PDB entry 8H9L | electron microscopy, 2.61 A resolution | chains A and G of the 9 polymer chains in the assembly

# Chain A
Protein: ATP synthase subunit alpha, mitochondrial
From: Homo sapiens
UniProtKB: P25705 (ATPA_HUMAN); residues 1-510 here correspond to UniProt positions 44-553 (UniProt number = residue number + 43)
Sequence (510 residues; row label = number of the first residue in the row):
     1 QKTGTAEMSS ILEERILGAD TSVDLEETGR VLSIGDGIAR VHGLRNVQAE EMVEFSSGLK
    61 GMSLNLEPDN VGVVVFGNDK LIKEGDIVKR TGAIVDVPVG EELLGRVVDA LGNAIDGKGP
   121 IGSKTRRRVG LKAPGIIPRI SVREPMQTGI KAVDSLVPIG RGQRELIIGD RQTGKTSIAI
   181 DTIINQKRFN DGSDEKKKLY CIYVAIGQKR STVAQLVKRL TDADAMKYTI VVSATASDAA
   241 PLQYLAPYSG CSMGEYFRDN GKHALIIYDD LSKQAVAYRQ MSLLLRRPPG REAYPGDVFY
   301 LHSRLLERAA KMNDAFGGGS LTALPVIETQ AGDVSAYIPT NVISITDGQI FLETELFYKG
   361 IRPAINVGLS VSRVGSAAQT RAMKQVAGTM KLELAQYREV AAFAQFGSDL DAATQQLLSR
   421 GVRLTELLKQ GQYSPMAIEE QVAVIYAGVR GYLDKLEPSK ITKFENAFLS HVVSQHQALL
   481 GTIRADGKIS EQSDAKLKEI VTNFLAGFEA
Disordered / not traced: 1-23, 510
Bound ions: Mg2+: T176 (together with ATP)
Residues lining bound ligands: ATP (adenosine-5'-triphosphate): D170, R171, Q172, T173, G174, K175, T176, S177, E328, F357, R362, P363, Q430, G431, Q432

# Chain G
Protein: ATP synthase subunit gamma, mitochondrial
From: Homo sapiens
UniProtKB: P36542 (ATPG_HUMAN); residues 1-273 here correspond to UniProt positions 26-298 (UniProt number = residue number + 25)
Sequence (273 residues; numbered 1 to 273; the number before each row is that of its first residue):
     1 ATLKDITRRL KSIKNIQKIT KSMKMVAAAK YARAERELKP ARIYGLGSLA LYEKADIKGP
    61 EDKKKHLLIG VSSDRGLCGA IHSSIAKQMK SEVATLTAAG KEVMLVGIGD KIRGILYRTH
   121 SDQFLVAFKE VGRKPPTFGD ASVIALELLN SGYEFDEGSI IFNKFRSVIS YKTEEKPIFS
   181 LNTVASADSM SIYDDIDADV LQNYQEYNLA NIIYYSLKES TTSEQSARMT AMDNASKNAS
   241 EMIDKLTLTF NRTRQAVITK ELIEIISGAA ALD
Disordered / not traced: 1, 33-222, 273

# Interface between chain A and chain G
Pairs across the interface (11; chain A residue first):
  R286(A) - L272(G)
  P289(A) - I265(G)  hydrophobic
  G290(A) - L262(G)
  R291(A) - I258(G)
  R291(A) - L262(G)
  A293(A) - I265(G)
  F403(A) - S22(G)
  F406(A) - S22(G)
  F406(A) - V26(G)  hydrophobic
  D409(A) - A29(G)
  L410(A) - V26(G)  hydrophobic
Interface residues without a listed pair, chain A (11 interface residues in all): E292, A402
Interface residues without a listed pair, chain G (12 interface residues in all): K18, M23, M25, K30, I266

# Summary
The interface between chain A and chain G involves 11 residues on one side and 12 on the other. Bound to chain
A: ATP.
Here chain A is ATP synthase subunit alpha, mitochondrial and chain G is ATP synthase subunit gamma,
mitochondrial, both from Homo sapiens. Entry 8H9L (Human ATP synthase F1 domain, state 3a) was determined by
electron microscopy (same publication as 8H9E, 8H9I and 8H9P).
